Entry 3UB2 (X-ray diffraction, 2.40 A resolution); this record covers chain A.

Chain A:
Name: Toll/interleukin-1 receptor domain-containing adapter protein
Organism: Homo sapiens
Notes: fragment: TIR domain
UniProtKB: P58753 (TIRAP_HUMAN); residue numbers follow UniProt; this construct covers 78-221
Amino-acid sequence (146 residues; numbered 76 to 221; the number before each row is that of its first residue):
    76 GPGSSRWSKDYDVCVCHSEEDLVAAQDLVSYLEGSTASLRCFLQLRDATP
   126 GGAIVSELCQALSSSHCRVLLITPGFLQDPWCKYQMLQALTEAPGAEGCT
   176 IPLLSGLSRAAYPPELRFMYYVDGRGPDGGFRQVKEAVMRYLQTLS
Unresolved in the structure: 76-78, 110-127
Disulfides: Cys-89/Cys-134, Cys-142/Cys-174
Sequence notes: expression tag (76-77)
UniProt features mapped onto this chain:
  - natural variant: Asp-96 (D96N: Hypomorphic variant resulting in impaired NF-kappa-B activation and TNF production), Ser-180 (S180L: The functional impact of this variant is unclear), Val-197 (V197I: Does not affect NF-kappa-B activation and TNF production)
  - mutagenesis: Pro-125 (P125H: Abolishes NF-kappa-B activation)
What the authors report for this chain:
  - mutagenesis - Y86A (less than 20%), D87A (less than 20%), E108A, R115A, F117A (less than 20%), L118A (less than 50%), R121A (less than 20%), D122A (less than 50%), P125A (less than 50%), I129A (less than 50%), E132A, W156A, Y159A (less than 20%), L165A: decreased signaling
  - mutagenesis - E108A, F117A: decreased binding to MyD88-TIR
  - mutagenesis - E108A, F117A: decreased binding to TLR4-TIR
  - self-association interface (contacts with another copy of this molecule); pairs are residue here / residue on that copy: Pro-155/Pro-189, Trp-156/Phe-193 (pi stacking), Lys-158/Glu-190 (hydrogen bond), Tyr-159/Met-194 (hydrophobic contact), Leu-162/Leu-162 (hydrophobic contact)
  - interface residues: Trp-82, Lys-84, Asp-85, Asp-87, Arg-184, Tyr-187, Arg-192, Ser-221
  - interface hot spots (mutagenesis) - W156A, Y159A: decreased binding to Toll/interleukin-1 receptor domain-containing adapter protein (chain A)
  - binding site for 2,3-dihydroxy-1,4-dithiobutane: Cys-91, Cys-157
  - mutagenesis - D96A, L165A: unchanged binding to MyD88-TIR
  - mutagenesis - D96A: unchanged binding to TLR4-TIR
  - interface hot spots (mutagenesis) - W156A, Y159A: decreased binding to Mal homodimer
  - mutagenesis - D87A, R192A: unchanged binding to Mal homodimer
  - disease-associated variants - E132K: decreased signaling (citing earlier work)
  - mutagenesis - D96E: abolished signaling
  - post-translational modification sites: Tyr-86, Tyr-159 (citing earlier work)
  - mutagenesis - Y159F: unchanged signaling

Summary:
From UniProt: one mutagenesis site. The paper reports a binding site for 2,3-dihydroxy-1,4-dithiobutane at
Cys-91 and Cys-157; Y86A, D87A and E108A, among others, reduce signaling; 19 substitutions were tested in all.
Chain A is Toll/interleukin-1 receptor domain-containing adapter protein (Homo sapiens); the structure, TIR
domain of Mal/TIRAP, was determined by X-ray diffraction, deposited together with 3UB3 and 3UB4.
